9B0U - chains A and B of the 8 polymer chains in the assembly; structure by electron microscopy, 2.44 A resolution.

# Chain A (and B)
Molecule: Creatine kinase U-type, mitochondrial
From: Homo sapiens
Notes: EC 2.7.3.2; chain B of this document is another copy of the same molecule, construct and numbering; everything in this record applies to it too
UniProt: P12532 (KCRU_HUMAN); residues 1-379 here correspond to UniProt positions 39-417 (UniProt number = residue number + 38)
Chain sequence (418 residues; row label = number of the first residue in the row; numbers below 1 keep their minus sign (Met-27 is residue -27)):
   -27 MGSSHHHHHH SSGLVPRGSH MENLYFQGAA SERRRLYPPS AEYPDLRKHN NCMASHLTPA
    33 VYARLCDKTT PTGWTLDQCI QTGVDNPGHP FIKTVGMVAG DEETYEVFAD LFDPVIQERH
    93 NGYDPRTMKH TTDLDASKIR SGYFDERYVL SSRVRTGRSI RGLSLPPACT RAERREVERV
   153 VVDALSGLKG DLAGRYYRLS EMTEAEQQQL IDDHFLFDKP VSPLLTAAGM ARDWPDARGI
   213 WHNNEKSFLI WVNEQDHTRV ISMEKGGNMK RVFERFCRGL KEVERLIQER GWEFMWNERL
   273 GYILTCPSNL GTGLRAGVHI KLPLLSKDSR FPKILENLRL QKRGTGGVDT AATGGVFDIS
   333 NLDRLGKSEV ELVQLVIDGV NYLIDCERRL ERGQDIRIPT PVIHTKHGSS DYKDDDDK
Not modelled in the structure: -27 to 2, 371-390
Construct notes: expression tag (-27 to 0, 380-390); engineered mutation Gln227 (Glu265 in P12532)
Swiss-Prot annotation at these positions:
  - region: Ala2 to Ala26 (Cardiolipin-binding)
  - binding site (ATP): Ser123 to Arg127, His186, Arg231, Arg287, Arg315 to Val320, Asp330
  - modified residue: Ser113 (Phosphoserine), Ser158 (Phosphoserine), Thr175 (Phosphothreonine), Ser194 (Phosphoserine), Thr317 (Phosphothreonine)
Residues lining bound ligands:
  - ADP: Ser123, Arg125, Arg127, His186, Trp223, Gln227, Arg231, Met235, Arg287, Gly289, Val290, His291, Arg315, Gly318, Gly319, Val320, Asp330
  - creatine (CRN; N-[(E)-amino(imino)methyl]-N-methylglycine): His61, Lys65, Thr66, Val67, Leu196, Leu197, Gln227, Cys278, Ser280
What the authors report for this chain:
  - mutagenesis - H61A, H61K, D321N: unchanged catalytic activity
  - mutagenesis - E226A: decreased catalytic activity
  - mutagenesis - H61A, H61K, E226A, D321N: decreased binding to creatine
  - mutagenesis - H61A, H61K, E227Q: decreased binding to pCr

# How chain A and chain B interact
Residue-residue contacts (35):
  Tyr9(A) - Ala144(B)  hydrophobic
  Tyr9(A) - Glu148(B)  hydrogen bond
  Ala13(A) - Arg147(B)  hydrogen bond (backbone-side chain)
  Glu14(A) - Thr142(B)  hydrogen bond
  Glu14(A) - Arg143(B)  hydrogen bond (backbone-side chain)
  Glu14(A) - Ala144(B)
  Glu14(A) - Arg147(B)
  Tyr15(A) - Arg147(B)  hydrogen bond (backbone-side chain)
  Pro16(A) - Arg143(B)
  Asp17(A) - Arg147(B)
  Tyr34(A) - Arg143(B)  hydrogen bond
  Asp49(A) - Arg143(B)  salt bridge
  Gln53(A) - Arg204(B)
  Gln53(A) - Asp205(B)  hydrogen bond
  Val56(A) - Asp205(B)
  Asp57(A) - Arg204(B)
  Asp57(A) - Asp205(B)  hydrogen bond (side chain-backbone)
  Thr142(A) - Glu14(B)  hydrogen bond
  Arg143(A) - Glu14(B)  hydrogen bond (side chain-backbone)
  Arg143(A) - Pro16(B)
  Arg143(A) - Tyr34(B)  hydrogen bond
  Arg143(A) - Asp49(B)  salt bridge
  Ala144(A) - Tyr9(B)  hydrophobic
  Ala144(A) - Glu14(B)
  Arg147(A) - Ala13(B)  hydrogen bond (side chain-backbone)
  Arg147(A) - Glu14(B)
  Arg147(A) - Tyr15(B)  hydrogen bond (side chain-backbone)
  Arg147(A) - Asp17(B)
  Glu148(A) - Tyr9(B)  hydrogen bond
  Thr198(A) - Thr198(B)
  Arg204(A) - Gln53(B)
  Arg204(A) - Asp57(B)
  Asp205(A) - Gln53(B)  hydrogen bond
  Asp205(A) - Val56(B)
  Asp205(A) - Asp57(B)  hydrogen bond (backbone-side chain)
Also at the interface, not in a pair above, chain A (25 interface residues in all): Ile52, Leu135, Glu145, Ala203, Trp206, Asp208
Also at the interface, not in a pair above, chain B (25 interface residues in all): Ile52, Leu135, Glu145, Ala203, Trp206, Asp208

# Summary
The chain A/chain B interface involves 25 residues from each chain, with 16 hydrogen bonds and 2 salt bridges.
Polar contacts include Asp49(A)-Arg143(B), Tyr9(A)-Glu148(B) and Ala13(A)-Arg147(B). From the paper: H61A,
H61K and E226A of chain A, among others, reduce binding to creatine; H61A, H61K and E227Q of chain A reduce
binding to pCr.
Both chains are Creatine kinase U-type, mitochondrial (Homo sapiens). Entry 9B0U (Cryo-EM structure of E227Q
variant of uMtCK1 incubated with ADP and phosphocreatine at pH 8.0) was determined by electron microscopy
together with 9B04, 9B05, 9B0T, 9B14 and 9B16 from the same study.
